2Y5E - chain A; structure by X-ray diffraction, 2.49 A resolution.

Chain A:
Protein: Limit dextrinase
Source organism: Hordeum vulgare
Notes: EC 3.2.1.41
UniProtKB: O48541 (O48541_HORVU); the construct has insertions or renumbered stretches relative to UniProt, so the offset changes along the chain: 2-484 = UniProt 22-504; 486-885 = UniProt 505-904
Amino-acid sequence (884 residues; each row starts with the number of its first residue):
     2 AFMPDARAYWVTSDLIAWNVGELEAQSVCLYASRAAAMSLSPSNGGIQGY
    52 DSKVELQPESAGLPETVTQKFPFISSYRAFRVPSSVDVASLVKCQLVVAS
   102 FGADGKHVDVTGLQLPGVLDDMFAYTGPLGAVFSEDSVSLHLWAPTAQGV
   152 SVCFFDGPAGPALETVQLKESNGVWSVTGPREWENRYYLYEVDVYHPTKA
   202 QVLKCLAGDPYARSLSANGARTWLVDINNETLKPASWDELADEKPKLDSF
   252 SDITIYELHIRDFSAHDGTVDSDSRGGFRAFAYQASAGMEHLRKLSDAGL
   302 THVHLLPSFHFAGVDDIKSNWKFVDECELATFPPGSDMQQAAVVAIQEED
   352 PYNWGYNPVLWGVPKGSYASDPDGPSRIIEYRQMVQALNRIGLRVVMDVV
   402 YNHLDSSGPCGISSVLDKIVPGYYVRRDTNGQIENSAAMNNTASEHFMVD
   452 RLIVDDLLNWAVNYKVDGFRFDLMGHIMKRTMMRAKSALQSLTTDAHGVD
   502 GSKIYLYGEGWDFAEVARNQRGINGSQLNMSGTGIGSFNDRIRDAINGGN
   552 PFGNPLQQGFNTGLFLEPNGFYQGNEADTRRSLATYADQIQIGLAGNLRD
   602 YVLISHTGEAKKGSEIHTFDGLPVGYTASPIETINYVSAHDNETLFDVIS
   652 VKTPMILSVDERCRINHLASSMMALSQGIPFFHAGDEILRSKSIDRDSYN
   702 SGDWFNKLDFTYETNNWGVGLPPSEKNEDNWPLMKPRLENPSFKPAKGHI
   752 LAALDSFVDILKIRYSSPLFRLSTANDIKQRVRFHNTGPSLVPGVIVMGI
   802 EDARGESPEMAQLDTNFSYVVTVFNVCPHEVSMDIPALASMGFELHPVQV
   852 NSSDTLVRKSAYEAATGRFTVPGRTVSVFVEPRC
Disordered / not traced: 2, 24-27, 42-47, 103-109
Differences from the reference sequence: engineered mutation R82 (Lys102 in O48541); variant M484 (Val504 in O48541), A486 (Thr505 in O48541); insertion (485)
Bound ions: Ca2+ site 1: S297, L301, G393; Ca2+ site 2: Q348, D351, Y353, N701

In short:
S297, L301 and G393 form the Ca2+ site 1. The Ca2+ site 2 is built by Q348, D351, Y353 and N701.
Chain A is Limit dextrinase (Hordeum vulgare); the structure, Barley limit dextrinase in complex with
alpha-cyclodextrin, was determined by X-ray diffraction together with 2Y4S from the same study.
